Entry 8G1S (electron microscopy, 3.70 A resolution); this record covers chains G and H of the 8 polymer chains in the assembly.

== Chain G (and H) ==
Protein: DNA-directed RNA polymerase subunit alpha
Source organism: Escherichia coli
Notes: chain H of this document is another copy of the same molecule, construct and numbering; everything in this record applies to it too
Reference sequence: A0A5B9AW69 (A0A5B9AW69_ECOLX); residues 1-235 here = UniProt positions 1-235
Sequence (235 residues; row label = number of the first residue in the row):
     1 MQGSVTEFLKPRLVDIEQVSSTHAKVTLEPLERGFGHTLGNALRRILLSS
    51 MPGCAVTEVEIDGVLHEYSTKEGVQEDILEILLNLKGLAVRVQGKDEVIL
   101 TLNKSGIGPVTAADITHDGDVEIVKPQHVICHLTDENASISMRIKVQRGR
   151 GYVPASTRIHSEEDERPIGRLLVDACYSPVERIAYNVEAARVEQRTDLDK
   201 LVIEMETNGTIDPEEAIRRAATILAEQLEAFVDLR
Disordered / not traced: 1-7, 160-165, 235 (chain H: 1-4, 159-169, 235)

== How chain G and chain H interact ==
Pairs across the interface (64):
  Phe8(G) - Arg150(H)
  Phe8(G) - Ile223(H)  hydrophobic
  Lys10(G) - Glu226(H)  salt bridge
  Lys10(G) - Glu229(H)
  Pro11(G) - Gln227(H)
  Pro11(G) - Ala230(H)
  Leu13(G) - Phe231(H)  hydrophobic
  Leu28(G) - Phe231(H)  hydrophobic
  Leu31(G) - Gln227(H)
  Glu32(G) - Gln227(H)
  Gly34(G) - Arg45(H)
  Phe35(G) - Ile46(H)  hydrophobic
  Phe35(G) - Ser50(H)
  Phe35(G) - Ile223(H)  hydrophobic
  Phe35(G) - Gln227(H)
  Thr38(G) - Ala42(H)
  Thr38(G) - Arg45(H)  hydrogen bond
  Thr38(G) - Ile46(H)
  Leu39(G) - Leu224(H)  hydrophobic
  Leu39(G) - Gln227(H)
  Asn41(G) - Asn41(H)  hydrogen bond
  Ala42(G) - Thr38(H)
  Arg45(G) - Gly34(H)  hydrogen bond (side chain-backbone)
  Arg45(G) - His37(H)
  Arg45(G) - Thr38(H)
  Ile46(G) - Phe35(H)  hydrophobic
  Ser49(G) - Phe35(H)
  Ser50(G) - Phe8(H)
  Ser50(G) - Phe35(H)
  Pro52(G) - Val5(H)  hydrophobic
  Arg148(G) - Val5(H)
  Arg150(G) - Val5(H)
  Arg150(G) - Glu7(H)  hydrogen bond (side chain-backbone)
  Arg150(G) - Phe8(H)
  Arg150(G) - Glu32(H)  salt bridge
  Ile217(G) - Phe231(H)  hydrophobic
  Arg218(G) - Phe231(H)
  Ala221(G) - Leu228(H)
  Ala221(G) - Phe231(H)  hydrophobic
  Thr222(G) - Phe231(H)  hydrogen bond (side chain-backbone)
  Thr222(G) - Asp233(H)  hydrogen bond (side chain-backbone)
  Ile223(G) - Phe8(H)  hydrophobic
  Ile223(G) - Phe35(H)  hydrophobic
  Leu224(G) - Leu39(H)  hydrophobic
  Leu224(G) - Leu228(H)  hydrophobic
  Ala225(G) - Leu228(H)
  Glu226(G) - Lys10(H)
  Glu226(G) - Leu234(H)
  Gln227(G) - Leu9(H)
  Gln227(G) - Glu32(H)
  Gln227(G) - Phe35(H)
  Leu228(G) - Leu39(H)  hydrophobic
  Leu228(G) - Ala221(H)
  Leu228(G) - Leu224(H)  hydrophobic
  Leu228(G) - Ala225(H)
  Ala230(G) - Pro11(H)
  Phe231(G) - Leu13(H)  hydrophobic
  Phe231(G) - Leu28(H)  hydrophobic
  Phe231(G) - Leu43(H)  hydrophobic
  Phe231(G) - Ile217(H)  hydrophobic
  Phe231(G) - Arg218(H)
  Phe231(G) - Ala221(H)
  Val232(G) - Arg218(H)
  Val232(G) - Thr222(H)
Also at the interface, not in a pair above, chain G (38 interface residues in all): Leu9, Arg12, Arg33, His37, Asp233
Also at the interface, not in a pair above, chain H (39 interface residues in all): Arg12, Leu31, Val232

== In short ==
38 residues of chain G face 39 of chain H across their interface; the contacts include 6 hydrogen bonds and 2
salt bridges. Among the polar pairs are Lys10(G)-Glu226(H), Arg150(G)-Glu32(H) and Thr38(G)-Arg45(H).
Chain G and chain H are both DNA-directed RNA polymerase subunit alpha (Escherichia coli); the structure,
Cryo-EM structure of 3DVA component 1 of Escherichia coli que-PEC (paused elongation complex) RNA Polymerase
minus ..., was determined by electron microscopy, deposited together with 8F3C, 8G00, 8G2W, 8G4W, 8G7E and
8G8Z.
